5HLO - chains A and C; structure by X-ray diffraction, 2.10 A resolution.

Chain A (and C):
Molecule: Protein S100-A8
Source organism: Homo sapiens
Notes: chain C of this document is another copy of the same molecule, construct and numbering; everything in this record applies to it too
UniProtKB: P05109 (S10A8_HUMAN); numbering as in UniProt (aligned over 2-93)
Amino-acid sequence (94 residues; numbered 0 to 93; the number before each row is that of its first residue; numbering starts at 0):
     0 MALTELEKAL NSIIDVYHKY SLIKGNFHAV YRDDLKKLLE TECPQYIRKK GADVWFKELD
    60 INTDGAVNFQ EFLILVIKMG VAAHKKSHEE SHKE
Not modelled in the structure: 0, 90-93 (chain C: 0)
Sequence notes: initiating methionine (0); expression tag (1)
Metal / ion sites: Zn2+ site 1: H17 (together with cacodylate ion) (shared with H83(C) of chain C); Ca2+ site 1: S20, K23, N25, A28; Zn2+ site 2: H27 (together with cacodylate ion) (shared with H91(C) of chain C); Ca2+ site 2: D59, N61, D63, A65, E70; Zn2+ site 3: H83, H87 (shared with H17(C), H27(C) of chain C)
What the authors report for this chain:
  - Zn2+ coordination: H17, H27
  - conformationally variable residues (side-chain flip): H27

How chain A and chain C interact:
Residue-residue contacts (43):
  T3(A) - T40(C)
  T3(A) - E41(C)  hydrogen bond (side chain-backbone)
  E4(A) - S11(C)
  L5(A) - E41(C)
  L5(A) - M78(C)  hydrophobic
  E6(A) - P43(C)
  A8(A) - A8(C)
  A8(A) - S11(C)
  A8(A) - I12(C)  hydrophobic
  L9(A) - V75(C)
  L9(A) - M78(C)  hydrophobic
  L9(A) - G79(C)
  I12(A) - A8(C)  hydrophobic
  I12(A) - I12(C)  hydrophobic
  I13(A) - G79(C)
  I13(A) - A82(C)  hydrophobic
  I13(A) - H83(C)
  H17(A) - H83(C)  hydrogen bond
  H27(A) - H87(C)
  H27(A) - H91(C)
  T40(A) - T3(C)
  E41(A) - T3(C)  hydrogen bond (backbone-side chain)
  E41(A) - E4(C)
  E41(A) - L5(C)
  E41(A) - E6(C)
  P43(A) - E6(C)
  F68(A) - H83(C)
  Q69(A) - V80(C)
  L72(A) - I76(C)  hydrophobic
  L72(A) - V80(C)  hydrophobic
  V75(A) - L9(C)  hydrophobic
  I76(A) - I76(C)  hydrophobic
  M78(A) - L5(C)  hydrophobic
  M78(A) - L9(C)  hydrophobic
  G79(A) - L9(C)
  G79(A) - F68(C)
  V80(A) - L72(C)  hydrophobic
  H83(A) - I13(C)
  H83(A) - H17(C)  hydrogen bond
  H83(A) - H27(C)  hydrogen bond
  H83(A) - F68(C)
  H87(A) - H17(C)  hydrogen bond
  H87(A) - H27(C)  hydrogen bond
Other interface residues (no listed pair), chain A (28 interface residues in all): N10, S11, V15, C42, A82
Other interface residues (no listed pair), chain C (29 interface residues in all): V15, C42, Q69, F71

Overview:
28 residues of chain A face 29 of chain C across their interface; the contacts include 7 hydrogen bonds. Polar
pairs include T3(A)-E41(C), H17(A)-H83(C) and H83(A)-H27(C). S20(A), K23(A), N25(A) and A28(A) coordinate Ca2+
site 1. The paper reports Zn2+ coordination by H17(A) and H27(A); conformational variability at H27(A).
Chain A and chain C are both Protein S100-A8 (Homo sapiens); the structure, Crystal structure of calcium and
zinc-bound human S100A8 in space group C2221, was determined by X-ray diffraction (same publication as 5HLV).
